7KPA - chains B and C of the 3 polymer chains in the assembly; structure by X-ray diffraction, 2.30 A resolution.

Chain B (and C):
Molecule: Tumor necrosis factor
From: Homo sapiens
Notes: chain C of this document is another copy of the same molecule, construct and numbering; everything in this record applies to it too
UniProtKB: P01375 (TNFA_HUMAN); residues 1-157 here correspond to UniProt positions 77-233 (UniProt number = residue number + 76)
Chain sequence (158 residues; numbered 0 to 157; the number before each row is that of its first residue; numbering starts at 0):
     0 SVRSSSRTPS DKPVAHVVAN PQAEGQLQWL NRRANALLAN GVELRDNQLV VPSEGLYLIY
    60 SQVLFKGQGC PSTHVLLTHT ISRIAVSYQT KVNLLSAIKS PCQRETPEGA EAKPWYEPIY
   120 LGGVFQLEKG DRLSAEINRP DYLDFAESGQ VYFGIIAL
Disordered / not traced: 0-6, 106-110 (chain C: 0-8, 20-21, 32-33, 86-88, 102-110)
Construct notes: expression tag (0)
Disulfides: Cys69-Cys101
Residues lining bound ligands: D84 (5-(1-{[2-(difluoromethoxy)phenyl]methyl}-2-{[3-(2-oxopyrrolidin-1-yl)phenoxy]methyl}-1H-benzimidazol-6-yl)pyridin-2(1H)-one): Leu57, Tyr59, Tyr119, Gly121, Gly122, Ile155
UniProt features mapped onto this chain:
  - glycosylation: Ser4 (O-linked (GalNAc...) serine)

Chain B / chain C interface:
Contacting residue pairs (44):
  Lys11(B) - Leu157(C)  hydrogen bond (side chain-backbone)
  Val13(B) - Leu157(C)  hydrophobic
  Ala14(B) - Val123(C)
  His15(B) - Val123(C)
  His15(B) - Phe124(C)
  Asn34(B) - Arg82(C)  hydrogen bond
  Asn34(B) - Val91(C)
  Asn34(B) - Leu93(C)
  Asn34(B) - Phe124(C)
  Leu36(B) - Val123(C)
  Leu57(B) - Leu57(C)  hydrophobic
  Tyr59(B) - Gly121(C)
  Tyr59(B) - Gly122(C)
  Tyr59(B) - Val123(C)  hydrogen bond (side chain-backbone)
  Gln61(B) - Ser95(C)  hydrogen bond (side chain-backbone)
  Gln61(B) - Ala96(C)
  Gln61(B) - Tyr119(C)
  Gln61(B) - Leu120(C)
  Leu63(B) - Ile97(C)
  Pro113(B) - His73(C)  hydrogen bond (backbone-side chain)
  Trp114(B) - Ser99(C)
  Tyr115(B) - Leu75(C)  hydrophobic
  Tyr115(B) - Ile97(C)
  Tyr115(B) - Ser99(C)  hydrogen bond (backbone-side chain)
  Pro117(B) - Ala96(C)  hydrophobic
  Pro117(B) - Ile97(C)
  Pro117(B) - Lys98(C)
  Tyr119(B) - Tyr119(C)
  Tyr119(B) - Leu120(C)
  Tyr119(B) - Gly121(C)  hydrogen bond (side chain-backbone)
  Glu146(B) - Asn92(C)  hydrogen bond
  Glu146(B) - Ser95(C)  hydrogen bond
  Ser147(B) - Asn92(C)  hydrogen bond (backbone-side chain)
  Ser147(B) - Ser95(C)
  Gly148(B) - Leu93(C)
  Gly148(B) - Leu94(C)
  Gly148(B) - Ser95(C)  hydrogen bond (backbone-backbone)
  Gln149(B) - Ser95(C)
  Gln149(B) - Ile97(C)
  Tyr151(B) - Leu94(C)
  Tyr151(B) - Leu120(C)
  Tyr151(B) - Gly121(C)
  Ile155(B) - Leu57(C)  hydrophobic
  Ile155(B) - Val123(C)  hydrophobic
Also at the interface, not in a pair above, chain B (25 interface residues in all): Ser9, Asn39, Lys112, Ile154
Also at the interface, not in a pair above, chain C (23 interface residues in all): Leu55, Thr79, Gln125

Summary:
25 residues of chain B face 23 of chain C across their interface, with 11 hydrogen bonds. Polar contacts
include Lys11(B)-Leu157(C), Asn34(B)-Arg82(C) and Tyr59(B)-Val123(C). Bound to chain B: compound D84.
Both chains are Tumor necrosis factor (Homo sapiens). Entry 7KPA (asymmetric hTNF-alpha) was determined by
X-ray diffraction together with 7KPB from the same study.
